PDB entry 5SB6 | X-ray diffraction, 2.30 A resolution | chains A and B of the 6 polymer chains in the assembly

== Chain A ==
Name: Tubulin alpha-1B chain
Source organism: Bos taurus
Reference sequence: P81947 (TBA1B_BOVIN); numbering as in UniProt (aligned over 1-451)
Amino-acid sequence (451 residues; each row starts with the number of its first residue):
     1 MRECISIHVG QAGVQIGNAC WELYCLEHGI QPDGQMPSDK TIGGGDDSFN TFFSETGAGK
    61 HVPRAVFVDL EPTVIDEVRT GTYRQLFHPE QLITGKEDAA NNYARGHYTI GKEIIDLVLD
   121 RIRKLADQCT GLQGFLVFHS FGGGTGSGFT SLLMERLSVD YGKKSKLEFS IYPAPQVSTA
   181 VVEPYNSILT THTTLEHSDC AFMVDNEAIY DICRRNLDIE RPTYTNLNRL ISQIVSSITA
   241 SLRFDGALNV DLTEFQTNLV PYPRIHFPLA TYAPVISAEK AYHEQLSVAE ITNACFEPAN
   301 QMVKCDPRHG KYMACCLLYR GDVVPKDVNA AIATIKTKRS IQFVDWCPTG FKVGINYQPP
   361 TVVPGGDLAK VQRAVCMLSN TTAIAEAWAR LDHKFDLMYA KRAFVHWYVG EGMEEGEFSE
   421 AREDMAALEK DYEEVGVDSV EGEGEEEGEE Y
Not modelled in the structure: 438-451
Ion coordination: Ca2+: D39, T41, G44, E55
Small-molecule neighbours: GTP (guanosine-5'-triphosphate): G10, Q11, A12, Q15, I16, D69, D98, A99, A100, N101, S140, G142, G143, G144, T145, G146, I171, P173, V177, S178, T179, E183, N206, Y224, L227, N228, I231
Reported in the primary citation:
  - binding site for the ligand 4FK: L136

== Chain B ==
Name: Tubulin beta-2B chain
Source organism: Bos taurus
Reference sequence: Q6B856 (TBB2B_BOVIN); the author numbering skips numbers that UniProt does not, so the offset changes along the chain: 1-42 = UniProt 1-42; 45-360 = UniProt 43-358; 369-455 = UniProt 359-445
Amino-acid sequence (445 residues; each row starts with the number of its first residue; note: 10 numbers in that range are skipped by the numbering (no residue carries them; nothing is unmodelled there)):
     1 MREIVHIQAG QCGNQIGAKF WEVISDEHGI DPTGSYHGDS DL
    45 QLERINVYYN EATGNKYVPR AILVDLEPGT MDSVRSGPFG QIFRPDNFVF GQSGAGNNWA
   105 KGHYTEGAEL VDSVLDVVRK ESESCDCLQG FQLTHSLGGG TGSGMGTLLI SKIREEYPDR
   165 IMNTFSVMPS PKVSDTVVEP YNATLSVHQL VENTDETYCI DNEALYDICF RTLKLTTPTY
   225 GDLNHLVSAT MSGVTTCLRF PGQLNADLRK LAVNMVPFPR LHFFMPGFAP LTSRGSQQYR
   285 ALTVPELTQQ MFDSKNMMAA CDPRHGRYLT VAAIFRGRMS MKEVDEQMLN VQNKNSSYFV
   345 EWIPNNVKTA VCDIPP
   369 RGLKMSATFI GNSTAIQELF KRISEQFTAM FRRKAFLHWY TGEGMDEMEF TEAESNMNDL
   429 VSEYQQYQDA TADEQGEFEE EEGEDEA
Not modelled in the structure: 278-281, 438-455
Ion coordination: Mg2+: Q11 (together with GDP); Ca2+: E113 (shared with 1 residue of chain C)
Small-molecule neighbours:
  - 4FK (N-{4-[2-(4-fluoroanilino)-1,3-thiazol-4-yl]phenyl}acetamide): G100, N101, N102, K105, V182, W407
  - GDP (guanosine-5'-diphosphate): G10, Q11, C12, Q15, I16, D69, N101, S140, G142, G143, G144, T145, G146, S147, V171, P173, V177, D179, E183, N206, L209, Y224, L227, N228
Swiss-Prot annotation at these positions:
  - motif: M1 to I4 (MREI motif)
  - binding site (GTP): Q11, E71, S140, G144, T145, G146, N206, N228
  - binding site (Mg(2+)): E71
  - modified residue: S40 (Phosphoserine), T57 (Phosphothreonine), K60 (N6-acetyllysine), S174 (Phosphoserine), T287 (Phosphothreonine), T292 (Phosphothreonine), R320 (Omega-N-methylarginine), E448 (5-glutamyl polyglutamate)
  - cross-link (Glycyl lysine isopeptide (Lys-Gly)): K60 (interchain with G-Cter in ubiquitin), K326 (interchain with G-Cter in ubiquitin)

== How chain A and chain B interact ==
Residue-residue contacts (54; chain A residue first):
  Q11(A) with Q247(B), hydrogen bond
  E71(A) with R2(B), salt bridge
  K96(A) with D130(B), salt bridge
  E97(A) with C131(B); R164(B), salt bridge; R253(B), salt bridge
  D98(A) with R2(B), salt bridge; D251(B); K254(B), salt bridge
  A100(A) with R253(B); K254(B); V257(B)
  N101(A) with K254(B)
  R105(A) with R253(B)
  P175(A) with N349(B)
  S178(A) with K352(B), hydrogen bond
  T179(A) with Q247(B); L248(B); N258(B), hydrogen bond (backbone-side chain)
  A180(A) with N258(B)
  V181(A) with N258(B), hydrogen bond (backbone-side chain); I347(B), hydrophobic; P348(B); N349(B)
  V182(A) with V257(B), hydrophobic
  E220(A) with K326(B)
  R221(A) with M325(B); D329(B), salt bridge
  Y224(A) with Q247(B)
  K394(A) with P348(B); N349(B)
  L397(A) with E345(B); W346(B)
  M398(A) with W346(B), hydrogen bond (backbone-backbone); I347(B), hydrophobic; P348(B)
  K401(A) with F262(B); W346(B)
  R402(A) with F262(B)
  A403(A) with P261(B); F262(B), hydrophobic
  F404(A) with V257(B); N258(B); V260(B); P261(B), hydrogen bond (backbone-backbone); T314(B); I347(B), hydrophobic
  H406(A) with V260(B); P261(B); F262(B); P263(B)
  W407(A) with A256(B); V257(B); V260(B), hydrogen bond (side chain-backbone)
Other interface residues (no listed pair), chain A (27 interface residues in all): Y210
Other interface residues (no listed pair), chain B (27 interface residues in all): N350

== Overview ==
Chain A and chain B each contribute 27 residues to their interface, with 7 hydrogen bonds and 7 salt bridges.
Polar pairs include E71(A)-R2(B), K96(A)-D130(B) and E97(A)-R164(B). Chain A binds GTP. Bound to chain B: GDP
and compound 4FK. From the paper: a binding site for the ligand 4FK at L136(A).
Here chain A is Tubulin alpha-1B chain and chain B is Tubulin beta-2B chain, both from Bos taurus. Entry 5SB6
(Tubulin-todalam-10-complex) was determined by X-ray diffraction (same publication as 5SB3, 5SB4, 5SB5, 5SB7
and 7Z7D).
